PDB entry 8X0K | electron microscopy, 3.50 A resolution | chains G and O of the 16 polymer chains in the assembly

[Chain G (and O)]
Name: Spike glycoprotein E1
Source organism: Semliki Forest virus
Notes: chain O of this document is another copy of the same molecule, construct and numbering; everything in this record applies to it too
Reference sequence: A0A0F6PP03 (A0A0F6PP03_SFV); numbering as in UniProt (aligned over 816-1253)
Chain sequence (438 residues; each row starts with the number of its first residue):
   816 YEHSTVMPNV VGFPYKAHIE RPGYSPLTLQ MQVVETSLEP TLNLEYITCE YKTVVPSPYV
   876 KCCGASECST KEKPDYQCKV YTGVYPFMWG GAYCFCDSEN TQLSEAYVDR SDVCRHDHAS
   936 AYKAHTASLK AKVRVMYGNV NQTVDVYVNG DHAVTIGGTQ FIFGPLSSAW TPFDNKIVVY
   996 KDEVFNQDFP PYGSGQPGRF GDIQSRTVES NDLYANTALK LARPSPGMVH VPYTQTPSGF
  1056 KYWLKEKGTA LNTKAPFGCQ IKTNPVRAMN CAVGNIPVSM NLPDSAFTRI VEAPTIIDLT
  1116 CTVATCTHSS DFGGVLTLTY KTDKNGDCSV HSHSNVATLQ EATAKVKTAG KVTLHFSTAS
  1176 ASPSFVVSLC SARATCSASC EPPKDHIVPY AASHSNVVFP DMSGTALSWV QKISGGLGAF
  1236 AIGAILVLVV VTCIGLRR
Disulfides: C864-C929, C877-C909, C878-C911, C883-C893, C1074-C1086, C1116-C1191, C1121-C1195, C1143-C1185
Covalently attached groups: N-acetylglucosamine (NAG) linked to N956

[Interface between chain G and chain O]
Contacting residue pairs - 17 pairs, chain G then chain O:
  E860(G) with D966(O)
  K938(G) with N964(O)
  H940(G) with T941(O), hydrogen bond
  T941(G) with H940(O), hydrogen bond
  D966(G) with E860(O); P1006(O); Y1007(O), hydrogen bond (side chain-backbone)
  H967(G) with R1021(O)
  A968(G) with Y1007(O), hydrogen bond (backbone-backbone); G1008(O)
  K991(G) with D966(O), salt bridge
  P1006(G) with D966(O)
  Y1007(G) with D966(O); H967(O); A968(O), hydrogen bond (backbone-backbone)
  R1021(G) with Y962(O); H967(O)
Interface residues without a listed pair, chain G (16 interface residues in all): Y962, N964, Q975, G1008, S1009
Interface residues without a listed pair, chain O (14 interface residues in all): T856, Q975

[Overview]
The interface between chain G and chain O involves 16 residues on one side and 14 on the other; the contacts
include 5 hydrogen bonds and 1 salt bridge. Polar pairs include K991(G)-D966(O), H940(G)-T941(O) and
D966(G)-Y1007(O). N-acetylglucosamine is covalently linked to N956(G).
Both chains are Spike glycoprotein E1 (Semliki Forest virus). Entry 8X0K (Cryo-EM structure of Semliki Forest
virus in complex with its receptor VLDLR(2-fold)) was determined by electron microscopy.
